PDB entry 8JER | electron microscopy, 3.45 A resolution | chains B and G of the 5 polymer chains in the assembly

[Chain B]
Molecule: Guanine nucleotide-binding protein G(I)/G(S)/G(T) subunit beta-1
From: Homo sapiens
UniProtKB: P62873 (GBB1_HUMAN); residues 2-340 here = UniProt positions 2-340
Chain sequence (350 residues; numbered -9 to 340; the number before each row is that of its first residue; numbers below 1 keep their minus sign (Met-9 is residue -9)):
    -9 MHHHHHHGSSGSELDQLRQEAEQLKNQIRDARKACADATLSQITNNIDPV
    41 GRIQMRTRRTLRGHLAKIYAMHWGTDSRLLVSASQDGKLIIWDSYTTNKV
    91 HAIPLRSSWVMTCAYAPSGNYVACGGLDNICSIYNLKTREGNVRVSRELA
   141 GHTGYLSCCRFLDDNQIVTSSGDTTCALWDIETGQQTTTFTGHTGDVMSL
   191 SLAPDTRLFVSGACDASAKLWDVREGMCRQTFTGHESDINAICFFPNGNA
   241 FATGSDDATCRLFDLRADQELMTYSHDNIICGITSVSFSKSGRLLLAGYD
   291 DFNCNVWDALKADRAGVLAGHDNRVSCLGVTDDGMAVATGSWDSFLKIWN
Not modelled in the structure: -9 to 2
Differences from the reference sequence: initiating methionine (-9); expression tag (-8 to 1)
UniProt features mapped onto this chain:
  - modified residue: Ser2 (N-acetylserine), His266 (Phosphohistidine)
  - natural variant: Leu30 (L30F: In MRD42; uncertain significance), Arg52 (R52G: In MRD42), Gly64 (G64V: In MRD42), Asp76 (D76E: In MRD42; D76G: In MRD42), Gly77 (G77S: In MRD42), Lys78 (K78R: In MRD42), Ile80 (I80N: In MRD42; I80T: In MRD42), His91 (H91R: In MRD42; uncertain significance), Ala92 (A92T: In MRD42), Pro94 (P94S: In MRD42), Leu95 (L95P: In MRD42), Arg96 (R96L: In MRD42), 5 further natural variant entries in UniProt

[Chain G]
Molecule: Guanine nucleotide-binding protein G(I)/G(S)/G(O) subunit gamma-2
From: Homo sapiens
UniProtKB: P59768 (GBG2_HUMAN); numbering as in UniProt (aligned over 1-71)
Chain sequence (71 residues; row label = number of the first residue in the row):
     1 MASNNTASIAQARKLVEQLKMEANIDRIKVSKAAADLMAYCEAHAKEDPL
    51 LTPVPASENPFREKKFFCAIL
Not modelled in the structure: 1-7, 63-71
UniProt features mapped onto this chain:
  - modified residue: Ala2 (N-acetylalanine), Cys68 (Cysteine methyl ester)
  - lipidation: Cys68 (S-geranylgeranyl cysteine)

[Chain B / chain G interface]
Pairs across the interface - 60 pairs, chain B then chain G:
  Leu7(B) - Val16(G)
  Ala11(B) - Leu19(G)
  Gln17(B) - Ala23(G)
  Ile18(B) - Ala23(G)  hydrophobic
  Ile18(B) - Arg27(G)
  Cys25(B) - Ile28(G)
  Cys25(B) - Lys29(G)
  Cys25(B) - Val30(G)  hydrogen bond (backbone-backbone)
  Ala26(B) - Val30(G)  hydrophobic
  Asp27(B) - Lys29(G)
  Asp27(B) - Ser31(G)  hydrogen bond (side chain-backbone)
  Ala28(B) - Val30(G)
  Leu30(B) - Ala34(G)  hydrophobic
  Ile33(B) - Ser31(G)
  Ile33(B) - Ala34(G)  hydrophobic
  Ile37(B) - Met38(G)  hydrophobic
  Ile37(B) - Glu42(G)
  Met45(B) - Leu50(G)  hydrophobic
  Arg48(B) - Phe61(G)
  Arg49(B) - Pro60(G)
  Arg49(B) - Phe61(G)
  Arg49(B) - Arg62(G)
  Ser84(B) - Phe61(G)
  Tyr85(B) - Pro60(G)
  Tyr85(B) - Phe61(G)  hydrophobic
  Cys218(B) - Gln18(G)  hydrogen bond (backbone-side chain)
  Arg219(B) - Glu22(G)
  Thr221(B) - Glu22(G)
  Phe235(B) - Leu37(G)  hydrophobic
  Phe235(B) - Tyr40(G)  hydrophobic
  Phe235(B) - Cys41(G)  hydrophobic
  Pro236(B) - Tyr40(G)
  Asn237(B) - Tyr40(G)
  Arg256(B) - Arg27(G)
  Arg256(B) - Ile28(G)
  Arg256(B) - Asp36(G)  salt bridge
  Ala257(B) - Arg27(G)
  Asp258(B) - Arg27(G)  salt bridge
  Gln259(B) - Val30(G)
  Leu261(B) - Val30(G)  hydrophobic
  Ser279(B) - Asp48(G)  hydrogen bond
  Ser279(B) - Leu50(G)
  Lys280(B) - Glu47(G)
  Lys280(B) - Asp48(G)  hydrogen bond (backbone-side chain)
  Ser281(B) - Tyr40(G)
  Ser281(B) - Cys41(G)
  Ser281(B) - His44(G)
  Ser281(B) - Asp48(G)  hydrogen bond (backbone-side chain)
  Ser281(B) - Leu51(G)
  Arg283(B) - Leu51(G)
  Asp323(B) - Pro49(G)
  Gly324(B) - Pro49(G)
  Gly324(B) - Leu50(G)
  Met325(B) - Pro49(G)  hydrophobic
  Met325(B) - Glu58(G)
  Met325(B) - Pro60(G)
  Ala326(B) - Phe61(G)  hydrophobic
  Ile338(B) - Phe61(G)  hydrophobic
  Asn340(B) - Asn59(G)  hydrogen bond
  Asn340(B) - Phe61(G)
Interface residues without a listed pair, chain B (50 interface residues in all): Leu4, Leu14, Lys15, Ala21, Val40, Trp63, Gln220, Ala240, Leu252, Gly282, Leu284, Leu300, Val320
Interface residues without a listed pair, chain G (34 interface residues in all): Ser8, Ala12, Ile25, Asp26, Ala33, Val54

[In short]
Chain B and chain G form an interface of 50 and 34 residues respectively, with 7 hydrogen bonds and 2 salt
bridges. Polar pairs include Arg256(B)-Asp36(G), Asp258(B)-Arg27(G) and Asp27(B)-Ser31(G).
Here chain B is Guanine nucleotide-binding protein G(I)/G(S)/G(T) subunit beta-1 and chain G is Guanine
nucleotide-binding protein G(I)/G(S)/G(O) subunit gamma-2, both from Homo sapiens. Entry 8JER (Structure of
Acipimox-GPR109A-G protein complex) was determined by electron microscopy (same publication as 8IY9, 8IYH,
8IYW and 8JHN).
